4UWX - chains A and C; structure by X-ray diffraction, 1.65 A resolution.

[Chain A]
Name: Protein diaphanous homolog 1
Organism: Mus musculus
Notes: fragment: diaphanous-inhibitory domain, residues 135-369
UniProt: O08808 (DIAP1_MOUSE); residues 135-369 here = UniProt positions 135-369
Sequence (239 residues; numbered 131 to 369; the number before each row is that of its first residue):
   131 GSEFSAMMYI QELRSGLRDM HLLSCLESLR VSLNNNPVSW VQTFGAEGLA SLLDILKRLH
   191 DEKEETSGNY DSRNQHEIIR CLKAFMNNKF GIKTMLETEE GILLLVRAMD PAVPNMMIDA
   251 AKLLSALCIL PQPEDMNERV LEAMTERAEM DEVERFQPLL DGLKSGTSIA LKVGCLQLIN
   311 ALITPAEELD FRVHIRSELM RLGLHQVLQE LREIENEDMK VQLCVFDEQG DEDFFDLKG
Unresolved in the structure: 194-197, 369
Differences from the reference sequence: expression tag (131-134)
Bound ions: Ni2+ site 1: Glu142, His151 (together with tris-hydroxymethyl-methyl-ammonium) (shared with 1 residue of chain B); Ni2+ site 2: His324 (together with tris-hydroxymethyl-methyl-ammonium) (shared with 2 residues of chain B)
What the authors report for this chain:
  - mutagenesis - N165D: unchanged binding to Liprin-alpha-3 (chain C)

[Chain C]
Name: Liprin-alpha-3
Organism: Mus musculus
Notes: fragment: coiled-coil domain
UniProt: P60469 (LIPA3_MOUSE); residue numbers follow UniProt; this construct covers 567-587
Sequence (21 residues; row label = number of the first residue in the row):
   567 TPRSARLERM AQALALQAGS P
Unresolved in the structure: 582-587

[Chain A / chain C interface]
Residue-residue contacts (26):
  Lys252(A) - Leu580(C)  hydrogen bond (side chain-backbone)
  Ile259(A) - Met576(C)  hydrophobic
  Ile259(A) - Ala577(C)  hydrophobic
  Ile259(A) - Leu580(C)  hydrophobic
  Gln307(A) - Leu580(C)
  Asn310(A) - Met576(C)
  Ala311(A) - Met576(C)
  Thr314(A) - Arg569(C)  hydrogen bond (backbone-side chain)
  Thr314(A) - Leu573(C)
  Thr314(A) - Met576(C)
  Pro315(A) - Arg569(C)  hydrogen bond (backbone-side chain)
  Pro315(A) - Leu573(C)
  Ala316(A) - Arg569(C)
  Glu317(A) - Arg569(C)
  Arg322(A) - Arg569(C)
  Gln352(A) - Ala579(C)
  Cys354(A) - Arg575(C)  hydrogen bond
  Val355(A) - Arg572(C)
  Val355(A) - Met576(C)  hydrophobic
  Glu358(A) - Arg572(C)  salt bridge
  Glu358(A) - Arg575(C)  salt bridge
  Gln359(A) - Arg569(C)
  Gln359(A) - Arg572(C)  hydrogen bond
  Glu362(A) - Pro568(C)
  Glu362(A) - Arg569(C)
  Glu362(A) - Arg572(C)  salt bridge
Also at the interface, not in a pair above, chain A (18 interface residues in all): Ser255, Ala256
The authors on this interface:
  - specific contacts: Glu358(A)-Arg575(C) (salt bridge), Glu362(A)-Arg572(C) (salt bridge)
  - interface residues, chain A: Ile259(A)
  - hot spots on chain A (mutagenesis) - I259D: abolished binding to Liprin-alpha-3 (chain C)
  - hot spots on chain A (mutagenesis) - A256D (10-fold): decreased binding to Liprin-alpha-3 (chain C)
  - interface residues, chain C: Leu573(C), Met576(C)
  - hot spots on chain C (mutagenesis) - R569E, L573E, M576E, L580E: abolished binding to Protein diaphanous homolog 1 (chain A)

[In short]
The interface between chain A and chain C involves 18 residues on one side and 9 on the other, with 5 hydrogen
bonds and 3 salt bridges. Polar contacts include Glu358(A)-Arg572(C), Glu358(A)-Arg575(C) and
Glu362(A)-Arg572(C). The authors report salt bridges between Glu358(A) and Arg575(C) and Glu362(A) and
Arg572(C). The paper reports that R569E, L573E and M576E of chain C, among others, abolish binding to Protein
diaphanous homolog 1 (chain A); interface residues Ile259(A) and Leu573(C) among others; 7 substitutions were
tested in all.
Here chain A is Protein diaphanous homolog 1 and chain C is Liprin-alpha-3, both from Mus musculus. Entry 4UWX
(Structure of liprin-alpha3 in complex with mDia1 Diaphanous- inhibitory domain) was determined by X-ray
diffraction.
